PDB entry 9I8M | electron microscopy, 4.30 A resolution (low resolution: residue-level contacts below are approximate; hydrogen-bond / salt-bridge calls are withheld) | chains U and V of the 27 polymer chains in the assembly

Chain U (and V):
Name: NEDD1 gamma-tubulin ring complex targeting factor L homeolog
From: Xenopus laevis
Notes: chain V of this document is another copy of the same molecule, construct and numbering; everything in this record applies to it too
UniProtKB: A0A8J0Q0Y8 (A0A8J0Q0Y8_XENLA); residue numbers follow UniProt; this construct covers 1-671
Chain sequence (671 residues; row label = number of the first residue in the row):
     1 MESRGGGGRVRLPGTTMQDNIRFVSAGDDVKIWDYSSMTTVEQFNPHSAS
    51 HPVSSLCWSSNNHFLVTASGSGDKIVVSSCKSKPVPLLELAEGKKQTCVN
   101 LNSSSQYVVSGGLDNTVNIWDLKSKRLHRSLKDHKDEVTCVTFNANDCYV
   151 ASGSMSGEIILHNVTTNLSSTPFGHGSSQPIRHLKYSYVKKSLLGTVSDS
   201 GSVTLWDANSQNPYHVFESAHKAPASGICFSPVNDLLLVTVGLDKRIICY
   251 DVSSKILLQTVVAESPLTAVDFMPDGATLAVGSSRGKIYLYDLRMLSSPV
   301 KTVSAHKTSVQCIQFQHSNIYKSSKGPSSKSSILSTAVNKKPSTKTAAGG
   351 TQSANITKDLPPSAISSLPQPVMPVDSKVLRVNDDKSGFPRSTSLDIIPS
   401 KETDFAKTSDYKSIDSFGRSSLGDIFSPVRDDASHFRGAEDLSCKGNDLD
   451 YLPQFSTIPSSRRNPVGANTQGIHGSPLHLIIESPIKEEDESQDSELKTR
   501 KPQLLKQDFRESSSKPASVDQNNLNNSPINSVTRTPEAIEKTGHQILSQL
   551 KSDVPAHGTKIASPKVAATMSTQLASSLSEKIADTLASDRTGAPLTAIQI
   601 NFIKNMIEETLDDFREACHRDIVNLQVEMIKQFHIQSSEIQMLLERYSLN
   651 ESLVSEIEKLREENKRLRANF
Disordered / not traced: 1-596

How chain U and chain V interact:
Pairs across the interface (45; chain U residue first):
  Ile600(U) - Phe602(V)
  Ile600(U) - Met606(V)
  Lys604(U) - Met606(V)
  Lys604(U) - Glu609(V)
  Ile607(U) - Ile607(V)
  Ile607(U) - Thr610(V)
  Glu608(U) - Thr610(V)
  Leu611(U) - Thr610(V)
  Leu611(U) - Phe614(V)
  Phe614(U) - Phe614(V)
  Arg615(U) - Asp613(V)
  Arg615(U) - Phe614(V)
  Ile622(U) - Asp621(V)
  Gln626(U) - Leu625(V)
  Gln626(U) - Glu628(V)
  Ile630(U) - Gln632(V)
  Phe633(U) - Gln632(V)
  Phe633(U) - Phe633(V)
  Phe633(U) - Gln636(V)
  Ser637(U) - Gln636(V)
  Ser637(U) - Glu639(V)
  Gln641(U) - Tyr647(V)
  Leu644(U) - Ile640(V)
  Leu644(U) - Tyr647(V)
  Glu645(U) - Tyr647(V)
  Ser648(U) - Tyr647(V)
  Ser648(U) - Ser648(V)
  Leu649(U) - Tyr647(V)
  Leu649(U) - Leu649(V)
  Leu649(U) - Leu653(V)
  Ile657(U) - Glu656(V)
  Ile657(U) - Ile657(V)
  Ile657(U) - Leu660(V)
  Glu658(U) - Glu656(V)
  Leu660(U) - Leu660(V)
  Arg661(U) - Glu656(V)
  Arg661(U) - Lys659(V)
  Arg661(U) - Leu660(V)
  Arg661(U) - Glu663(V)
  Asn664(U) - Glu663(V)
  Asn664(U) - Arg666(V)
  Lys665(U) - Glu663(V)
  Leu667(U) - Leu667(V)
  Arg668(U) - Arg666(V)
  Arg668(U) - Asn670(V)
Other interface residues (no listed pair), chain U (32 interface residues in all): Asn601, Ile603, Cys618, Leu625, Met629, Ile640, Phe671
Other interface residues (no listed pair), chain V (33 interface residues in all): Gln599, Ile603, Met629, Leu643, Leu644, Asn664

In short:
32 residues of chain U and 33 residues of chain V are in contact.
Both chains are NEDD1 gamma-tubulin ring complex targeting factor L homeolog (Xenopus laevis). Entry 9I8M
(NEDD1-bound native vertebrate gamma-tubulin ring complex from Xenopus laevis, focused reconstruction) was
determined by electron microscopy.
